PDB entry 7LS5 | electron microscopy, 2.74 A resolution | chains M and N of the 28 polymer chains in the assembly

# Chain M
Molecule: Proteasome subunit beta type-6
Source organism: Saccharomyces cerevisiae (strain ATCC 204508 / S288c)
Notes: EC 3.4.25.1
UniProt: P23724 (PSB6_YEAST); residues -18 to 222 here correspond to UniProt positions 1-241 (UniProt number = residue number + 19)
Chain sequence (241 residues; numbered -18 to 222; the number before each row is that of its first residue; numbers below 1 keep their minus sign (Met-18 is residue -18)):
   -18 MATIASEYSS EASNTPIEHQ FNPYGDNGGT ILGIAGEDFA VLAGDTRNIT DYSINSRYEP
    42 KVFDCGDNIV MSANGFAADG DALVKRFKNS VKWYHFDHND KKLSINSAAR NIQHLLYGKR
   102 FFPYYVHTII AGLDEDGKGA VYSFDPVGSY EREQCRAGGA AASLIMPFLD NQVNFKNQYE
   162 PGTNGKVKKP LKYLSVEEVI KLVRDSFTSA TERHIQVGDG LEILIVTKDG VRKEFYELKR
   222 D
Unresolved in the structure: -18 to 0

# Chain N
Molecule: Proteasome subunit beta type-7
Source organism: Saccharomyces cerevisiae (strain ATCC 204508 / S288c)
Notes: EC 3.4.25.1
UniProt: P30657 (PSB7_YEAST); residues -32 to 233 here correspond to UniProt positions 1-266 (UniProt number = residue number + 33)
Chain sequence (266 residues; each row starts with the number of its first residue; numbers below 1 keep their minus sign (Met-32 is residue -32)):
   -32 MNHDPFSWGR PADSTYGAYN TQIANAGASP MVNTQQPIVT GTSVISMKYD NGVIIAADNL
    28 GSYGSLLRFN GVERLIPVGD NTVVGISGDI SDMQHIERLL KDLVTENAYD NPLADAEEAL
    88 EPSYIFEYLA TVMYQRRSKM NPLWNAIIVA GVQSNGDQFL RYVNLLGVTY SSPTLATGFG
   148 AHMANPLLRK VVDRESDIPK TTVQVAEEAI VNAMRVLYYR DARSSRNFSL AIIDKNTGLT
   208 FKKNLQVENM KWDFAKDIKG YGTQKI
Unresolved in the structure: -32 to 0

# How chain M and chain N interact
Contacting residue pairs - 38 pairs, chain M then chain N:
  Phe2(M) - Thr1(N)
  Phe2(M) - Arg104(N)
  Phe2(M) - Pro109(N)  hydrophobic
  Phe2(M) - Trp111(N)  hydrophobic
  Phe2(M) - Leu132(N)  hydrophobic
  Phe2(M) - Leu133(N)  hydrophobic
  Asn3(M) - Leu133(N)
  Pro4(M) - Arg104(N)  hydrogen bond (backbone-side chain)
  Pro4(M) - Leu133(N)
  Tyr5(M) - Arg104(N)
  Asn8(M) - Val135(N)
  Ile35(M) - Arg156(N)  hydrogen bond (backbone-side chain)
  Asn36(M) - Tyr137(N)
  Asn36(M) - Arg156(N)
  Ser37(M) - Tyr137(N)
  Ser37(M) - Ser138(N)
  Glu40(M) - Arg128(N)  salt bridge
  Glu40(M) - Tyr137(N)
  Glu40(M) - Ser138(N)  hydrogen bond (side chain-backbone)
  Phe57(M) - Arg104(N)
  Phe57(M) - Leu133(N)
  Phe57(M) - Val135(N)  hydrophobic
  Ala59(M) - Tyr101(N)  hydrophobic
  Ala59(M) - Leu133(N)
  Ala59(M) - Gly134(N)
  Ala59(M) - Val135(N)
  Asp60(M) - Tyr101(N)  hydrogen bond
  Asp60(M) - Arg104(N)  salt bridge
  Asp62(M) - Thr136(N)
  Ala63(M) - Tyr101(N)
  Lys66(M) - Glu94(N)  salt bridge
  Lys66(M) - Thr98(N)
  Phe103(M) - Arg104(N)
  Phe103(M) - Ser105(N)
  Tyr105(M) - Tyr101(N)
  Glu218(M) - Arg161(N)  salt bridge
  Arg221(M) - Asp160(N)  salt bridge
  Arg221(M) - Arg161(N)
Interface residues without a listed pair, chain M (25 interface residues in all): Gln1, Gly6, Asn29, Ser34, Arg38, Ala58
Interface residues without a listed pair, chain N (22 interface residues in all): Met107, Ser139, His149

# Summary
25 residues of chain M face 22 of chain N across their interface, with 4 hydrogen bonds and 5 salt bridges.
Polar contacts include Glu40(M)-Arg128(N), Asp60(M)-Arg104(N) and Lys66(M)-Glu94(N).
Here chain M is Proteasome subunit beta type-6 and chain N is Proteasome subunit beta type-7, both from
Saccharomyces cerevisiae (strain ATCC 204508 / S288c). Entry 7LS5 (Cryo-EM structure of the Pre3-1 20S
proteasome core particle) was determined by electron microscopy together with 7LS6 and 7LSX from the same
study.
